PDB entry 8W1R | electron microscopy, 3.30 A resolution | chains E and G of the 11 polymer chains in the assembly

# Chain E (and G)
Molecule: Core protein VP3
From: Bluetongue virus (serotype 1 / isolate South Africa)
Notes: chain G of this document is another copy of the same molecule, construct and numbering; everything in this record applies to it too
UniProtKB: Q1AE73 (Q1AE73_9REOV); numbering as in UniProt (aligned over 1-901)
Sequence (901 residues; numbered 1 to 901; the number before each row is that of its first residue):
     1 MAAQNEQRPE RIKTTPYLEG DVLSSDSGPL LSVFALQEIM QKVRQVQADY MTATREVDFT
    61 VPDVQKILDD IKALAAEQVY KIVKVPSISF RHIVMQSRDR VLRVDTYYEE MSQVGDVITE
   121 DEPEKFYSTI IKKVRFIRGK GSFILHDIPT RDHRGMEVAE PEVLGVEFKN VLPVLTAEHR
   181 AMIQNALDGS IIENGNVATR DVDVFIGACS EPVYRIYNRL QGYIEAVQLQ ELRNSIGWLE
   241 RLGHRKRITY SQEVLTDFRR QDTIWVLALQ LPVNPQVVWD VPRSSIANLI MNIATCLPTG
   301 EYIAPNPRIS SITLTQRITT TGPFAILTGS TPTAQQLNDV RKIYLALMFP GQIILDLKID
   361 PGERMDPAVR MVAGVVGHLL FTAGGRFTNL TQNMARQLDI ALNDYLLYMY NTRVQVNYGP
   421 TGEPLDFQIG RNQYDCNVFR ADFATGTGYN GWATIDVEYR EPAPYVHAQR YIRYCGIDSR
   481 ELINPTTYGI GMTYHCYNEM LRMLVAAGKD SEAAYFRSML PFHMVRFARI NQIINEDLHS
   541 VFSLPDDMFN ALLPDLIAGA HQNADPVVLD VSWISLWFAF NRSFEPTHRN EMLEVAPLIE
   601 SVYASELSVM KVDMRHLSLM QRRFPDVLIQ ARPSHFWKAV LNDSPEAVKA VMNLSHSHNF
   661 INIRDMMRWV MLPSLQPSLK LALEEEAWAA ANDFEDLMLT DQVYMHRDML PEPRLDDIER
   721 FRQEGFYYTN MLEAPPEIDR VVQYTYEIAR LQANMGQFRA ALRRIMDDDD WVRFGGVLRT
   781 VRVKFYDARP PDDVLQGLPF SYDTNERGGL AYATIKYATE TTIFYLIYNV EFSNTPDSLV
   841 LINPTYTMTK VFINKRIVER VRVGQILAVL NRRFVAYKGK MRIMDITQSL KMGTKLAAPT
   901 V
Unresolved in the structure: 1-29, 43-58 (chain G: 1-24, 46-58)
Reported in the primary citation:
  - mutagenesis - R431F: abolished growth in response to reverse genetics method

# Interface between chain E and chain G
Residue-residue contacts (23; chain E residue first):
  Ser32(E) with Gly329(G), hydrogen bond (side chain-backbone)
  Phe34(E) with Thr321(G); Ala325(G)
  Ala35(E) with Gly329(G)
  Asn306(E) with Asp366(G)
  Arg308(E) with Asp366(G), salt bridge
  Ile312(E) with Ile326(G), hydrophobic
  Gln316(E) with Thr319(G); Thr320(G); Thr321(G), hydrogen bond (backbone-backbone)
  Arg317(E) with Thr319(G)
  Ile318(E) with Thr319(G), hydrogen bond (backbone-backbone)
  Thr486(E) with Pro361(G); Arg364(G), hydrogen bond
  Thr487(E) with Arg364(G)
  Asp510(E) with Asn411(G)
  Ser511(E) with Met409(G)
  Ala514(E) with Tyr408(G); Met409(G), hydrophobic
  Arg517(E) with Leu407(G); Tyr408(G); Tyr410(G)
  Val901(E) with Pro361(G), hydrophobic
Interface residues without a listed pair, chain E (23 interface residues in all): Ile309, Ser311, Thr313, Arg413, Pro485, Ile490, Val505
Interface residues without a listed pair, chain G (20 interface residues in all): Ile318, Met365, Pro367, Val369, Ile400, Arg413

# Overview
The interface between chain E and chain G involves 23 residues on one side and 20 on the other, with 4
hydrogen bonds and 1 salt bridge. Among the polar pairs are Arg308(E)-Asp366(G), Ser32(E)-Gly329(G) and
Thr486(E)-Arg364(G). The paper reports that R431F of chain E abolishes growth in response to reverse genetics
method.
Chain E and chain G are both Core protein VP3 (Bluetongue virus (serotype 1 / isolate South Africa)); the
structure, Cryo-EM structure of BTV core, was determined by electron microscopy, deposited together with 8W12,
8W19, 8W1C, 8W1O and 8W1S.
